Entry 3TZV (X-ray diffraction, 3.06 A resolution); this record covers chains C and H of the 4 polymer chains in the assembly.

# Chain C
Name: Antigen-presenting glycoprotein CD1d
From: Homo sapiens
UniProt: P15813 (CD1D_HUMAN); the author numbering skips numbers that UniProt does not, so the offset changes along the chain: 3-197 = UniProt 21-215; 199-278 = UniProt 216-295
Sequence (276 residues; row label = number of the first residue in the row; note: 1 number in that range is skipped by the numbering (no residue carries it; nothing is unmodelled there)):
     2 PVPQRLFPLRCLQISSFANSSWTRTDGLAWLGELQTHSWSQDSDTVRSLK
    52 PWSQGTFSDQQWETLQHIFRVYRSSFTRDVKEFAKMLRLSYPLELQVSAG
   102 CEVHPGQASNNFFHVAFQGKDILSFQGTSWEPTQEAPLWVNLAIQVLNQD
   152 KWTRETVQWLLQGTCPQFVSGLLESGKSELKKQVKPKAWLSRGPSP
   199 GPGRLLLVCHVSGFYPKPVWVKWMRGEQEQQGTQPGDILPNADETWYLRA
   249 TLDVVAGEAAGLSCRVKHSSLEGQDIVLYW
Disordered / not traced: 2-7, 199-202, 254-256
Construct notes: expression tag (2); engineered mutation Gln42 (Asn60 in P15813), Gln108 (Asn126 in P15813), Gln163 (Asn181 in P15813)
UniProt features mapped onto this chain:
  - binding site (a D-galactosylceramide): Asp80, Asp151 to Thr154
  - glycosylation: Asn20 (N-linked (GlcNAc...) asparagine)
Disulfide bonds: Cys102-Cys166, Cys207-Cys262
Covalent attachments: glycan linked to Asn20
Residues lining bound ligands: LSC ((4R,7R,18E)-4,7-dihydroxy-N,N,N-trimethyl-10-oxo-3,5,9-trioxa-4-phosphaheptacos-18-en-1-aminium 4-oxide): His68, Ile69, Val72, Tyr73, Ser76, Phe77, Asp80, Leu90, Leu96, Val116, Phe118, Ile123, Leu124, Trp131, Leu148, Trp153, Thr154
Reported in the primary citation:
  - binding site for LSC: His68, Trp153
  - conformationally variable residues (side-chain flip): Trp153

# Chain H
Name: Invariant Natural Killer T Cell Receptor chain B
From: Homo sapiens
Notes: engineered mutation(s): S174C, C192A, C248S
Sequence (259 residues; row label = number of the first residue in the row; numbers below 1 keep their minus sign (Met-1 is residue -1)):
    -1 MSEADIYQTPRYLVIGTGKKITLECSQTMGHDKMYWYQQDPGMELHLIHY
    49 SYGVNSTEKGDLSSESTVSRIRTEHFPLTLESARPSHTSQYLCASSEEGA
    99 LKESVGTQYFGPGTRLLVLEDLKNVFPPEVAVFEPSEAEISHTQKATLVC
   149 LATGFYPDHVELSWWVNGKEVHSGVCTDPQPLKEQPALNDSRYALSSRLR
   199 VSATFWQNPRNHFRCQVQFYGLSENDEWTQDRAKPVTQIVSAEAWGRADS
   249 VDKLAAALE
Disordered / not traced: -1 to 1, 59, 247-257
Disulfide bonds: Cys23-Cys91, Cys148-Cys213

# Interface between chain C and chain H
Residue-residue contacts - 5 pairs, chain C then chain H:
  Glu83(C) - Tyr48(H)  hydrogen bond
  Glu83(C) - Tyr50(H)  hydrogen bond
  Lys86(C) - Tyr48(H)  hydrogen bond
  Met87(C) - Tyr50(H)  hydrophobic
  Gln150(C) - Ala98(H)  hydrogen bond (side chain-backbone)
Also at the interface, not in a pair above, chain H (6 interface residues in all): Glu56, Lys57, Gly97
From the paper, about this interface:
  - interface residues, chain C: Glu83(C), Lys86(C), Met87(C), Gln150(C)
  - interface residues, chain H: Tyr48(H), Tyr50(H)

# Overview
4 residues of chain C and 6 residues of chain H are in contact, with 4 hydrogen bonds. Among the polar pairs
are Glu83(C)-Tyr48(H), Glu83(C)-Tyr50(H) and Lys86(C)-Tyr48(H). Chain C binds compound LSC. From the paper: a
binding site for LSC at His68(C) and Trp153(C); interface residues Glu83(C), Lys86(C) and Tyr48(H) among
others.
Chain C is Antigen-presenting glycoprotein CD1d and chain H is Invariant Natural Killer T Cell Receptor chain
B, both from Homo sapiens; the structure, Crystal structure of an iNKT TCR in complex with
CD1d-lysophosphatidylcholine, was determined by X-ray diffraction (same publication as 3TYF and 3U0P).
